Entry 4ZRO (X-ray diffraction, 2.06 A resolution); this record covers chains A and B of the 8 polymer chains in the assembly.

== Chain A (and B) ==
Name: 3C-like proteinase
From: Feline coronavirus (strain FIPV WSU-79/1146)
Notes: EC 3.4.22.-; chain B of this document is another copy of the same molecule, construct and numbering; everything in this record applies to it too
UniProtKB: Q98VG9 (R1AB_FIPV); residues 1-299 here correspond to UniProt positions 2904-3202 (UniProt number = residue number + 2903)
Amino-acid sequence (299 residues; each row starts with the number of its first residue):
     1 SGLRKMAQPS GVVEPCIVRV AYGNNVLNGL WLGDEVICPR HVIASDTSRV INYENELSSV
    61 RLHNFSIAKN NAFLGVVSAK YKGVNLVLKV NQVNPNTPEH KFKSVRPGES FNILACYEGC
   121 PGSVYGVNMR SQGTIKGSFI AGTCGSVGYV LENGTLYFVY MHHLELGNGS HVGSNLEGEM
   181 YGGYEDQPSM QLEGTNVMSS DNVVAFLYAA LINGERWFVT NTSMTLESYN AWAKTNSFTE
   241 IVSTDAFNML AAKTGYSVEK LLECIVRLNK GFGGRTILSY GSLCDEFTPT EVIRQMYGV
Reported in the primary citation:
  - catalytic residues: Cys144
  - binding site for Bounded inhibitor of N-(tert-butoxycarbonyl)-L-seryl-L-valyl-N-{(2S)-5-ethoxy-5-oxo-1-[(3S)-2-oxopyrrolidin-3-yl]pentan-2-yl}-L-leucinamide: His41, Thr47, Ser48, Gly142, Cys144, His162, His163, Glu165, Ser189

== How chain A and chain B interact ==
Pairs across the interface - 58 pairs, chain A then chain B:
  Ser1(A) with Gly137(B); Ser138(B); Phe139(B), hydrogen bond (backbone-backbone); Glu165(B), hydrogen bond; His171(B), hydrogen bond (backbone-side chain)
  Gly2(A) with Gly137(B); Ser138(B), hydrogen bond (backbone-side chain)
  Arg4(A) with Lys5(B); Tyr125(B); Gly126(B), hydrogen bond (side chain-backbone); Val127(B); Lys136(B), hydrogen bond (side chain-backbone); Gly137(B)
  Lys5(A) with Arg4(B)
  Met6(A) with Ser123(B), hydrogen bond; Val124(B); Tyr125(B), hydrophobic; Ser138(B)
  Ala7(A) with Ser123(B); Val124(B), hydrogen bond (backbone-backbone)
  Gln8(A) with Gly122(B)
  Pro9(A) with Ser10(B); Glu14(B); Pro121(B); Gly122(B); Ser123(B); Val124(B), hydrophobic
  Ser10(A) with Pro9(B); Ser10(B), hydrogen bond (side chain-backbone); Glu14(B), hydrogen bond (backbone-side chain)
  Gly11(A) with Gly11(B); Glu14(B), hydrogen bond (backbone-side chain)
  Glu14(A) with Pro9(B); Ser10(B), hydrogen bond (side chain-backbone); Gly11(B), hydrogen bond (side chain-backbone)
  Pro121(A) with Pro9(B)
  Gly122(A) with Gln8(B); Pro9(B)
  Ser123(A) with Met6(B), hydrogen bond; Ala7(B); Pro9(B)
  Val124(A) with Ala7(B), hydrogen bond (backbone-backbone); Gln8(B)
  Tyr125(A) with Arg4(B); Met6(B), hydrophobic
  Gly126(A) with Arg4(B), hydrogen bond (backbone-side chain)
  Lys136(A) with Ser1(B)
  Ser138(A) with Arg4(B); Met6(B)
  Ile140(A) with Arg294(B); Gln295(B); Met296(B); Tyr297(B)
  Gln295(A) with Ser138(B), hydrogen bond; Ile140(B)
  Met296(A) with Ile140(B)
  Tyr297(A) with Ile140(B)
  Gly298(A) with Ile140(B)
Also at the interface, not in a pair above, chain A (31 interface residues in all): Leu3, Val12, Leu114, Tyr117, Val127, Arg294, Val299
Also at the interface, not in a pair above, chain B (31 interface residues in all): Leu114, Tyr117, Val299

== Overview ==
The chain A/chain B interface involves 31 residues from each chain; the contacts include 17 hydrogen bonds.
Among the polar pairs are Ser1(A)-Glu165(B), Ser1(A)-His171(B) and Gly2(A)-Ser138(B). The paper reports the
catalytic residue Cys144(A); a binding site for Bounded inhibitor of
N-(tert-butoxycarbonyl)-L-seryl-L-valyl-N-{(2S)-5-ethoxy-5-oxo-1-[(3S)-2-oxopyrrolidin-3-yl]pentan-2-yl}-L-leucinamide
at His41(A), Thr47(A) and Ser48(A) among others.
Both chains are 3C-like proteinase (Feline coronavirus (strain FIPV WSU-79/1146)). Entry 4ZRO (2.1 A X-Ray
Structure of FIPV-3CLpro bound to covalent inhibitor) was determined by X-ray diffraction.
